Entry 3RN2 (X-ray diffraction, 2.55 A resolution); this record covers chains A and L of the 4 polymer chains in the assembly.

# Chain A
Molecule: Interferon-inducible protein AIM2
Organism: Homo sapiens
UniProtKB: O14862 (AIM2_HUMAN); residue numbers follow UniProt; this construct covers 144-343
Chain sequence (208 residues; row label = number of the first residue in the row):
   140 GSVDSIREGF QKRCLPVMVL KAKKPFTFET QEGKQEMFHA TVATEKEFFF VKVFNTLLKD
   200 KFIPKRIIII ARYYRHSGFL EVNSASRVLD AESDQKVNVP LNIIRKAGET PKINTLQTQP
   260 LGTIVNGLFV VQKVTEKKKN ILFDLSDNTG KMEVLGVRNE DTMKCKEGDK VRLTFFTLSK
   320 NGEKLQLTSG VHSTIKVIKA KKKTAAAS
Disordered / not traced: 140-146, 341-347
Sequence notes: expression tag (140-143, 344-347)
Swiss-Prot annotation at these positions:
  - mutagenesis: Glu147 (E147A: Strongly reduced ability to homooligomerize upon double-stranded DNA (dsDNA)-binding), Lys160 (K160A: Impairs DNA binding; when associated with A-160; A-K162; A-163; A-198; A-204. Impairs DNA binding; when associated with A-160; A-162; A-163; A-198; A-204; A-244; A-251; A-309; A-311 ...), Lys162 (K162A: Impairs DNA binding; when associated with A-160; A-162; A-163; A-198; A-204. Impairs DNA binding; when associated with A-160; A-162; A-163; A-198; A-204; A-244; A-251; A-309; A-311 ...), Lys163 (K163A: Impairs DNA binding; when associated with A-160; A-162; A-163; A-198; A-204. Impairs DNA binding; when associated with A-160; A-162; A-163; A-198; A-204; A-244; A-251; A-309; A-311 ...), Phe165 (F165A: Impairs DNA binding), Phe167 (F167A: Strongly reduced ability to homooligomerize upon double-stranded DNA (dsDNA)-binding), Lys173 (K173A: Impaired double-stranded DNA (dsDNA)-binding, preventing homooligomerization), Lys198 (K198A: Impairs DNA binding; when associated with A-160; A-162; A-163; A-198; A-204. Impairs DNA binding; when associated with A-160; A-162; A-163; A-198; A-204; A-244; A-251; A-309; A-311 ...), Lys204 (K204A: Impairs DNA binding; when associated with A-160; A-162; A-163; A-198; A-204. Impairs DNA binding; when associated with A-160; A-162; A-163; A-198; A-204; A-244; A-251; A-309; A-311 ...), Arg244 (R244A: Impairs DNA binding; when associated with A-160; A-162; A-163; A-198; A-204. Impairs DNA binding; when associated with A-160; A-162; A-163; A-198; A-204; A-244; A-251; A-309; A-311 ...), Lys251 (K251A: Impairs DNA binding; when associated with A-160; A-162; A-163; A-198; A-204. Impairs DNA binding; when associated with A-160; A-162; A-163; A-198; A-204; A-244; A-251; A-309; A-311 ...), Gln258 (Q258A: Impaired double-stranded DNA (dsDNA)-binding, preventing homooligomerization), 5 further mutagenesis entries in UniProt
From the paper describing this entry:
  - binding site for the 20-nt DNA strand (chain L): Lys162, Lys163, Lys198, Arg244, Lys251, Lys335
  - binding site for the 20-nt DNA strand: Lys160, Lys204, Gly247, Thr249, Arg311, Ile337
  - mutagenesis - F165A, K204A, K251A, K309A: decreased binding to DNA
  - mutagenesis - K198A, K276A/K277A/K278A, R311A: unchanged binding to DNA

# Chain L
Molecule: 20-nt DNA strand
Sequence (20 nucleotides; numbered 1 to 20; the number before each row is that of its first residue):
     1 CCATCAAAGA TCTTTGATGG

# How chain A and chain L interact
Pairs across the interface - 7 pairs, chain A then chain L:
  Lys162(A) - DT15(L)  salt bridge to the phosphate
  Lys163(A) - DT15(L)  salt bridge to the phosphate
  Lys198(A) - DG16(L)  salt bridge to the phosphate
  Arg244(A) - DA7(L)  salt bridge to the phosphate
  Lys251(A) - DA6(L)  salt bridge to the phosphate
  Asn287(A) - DC5(L)  hydrogen bond to the phosphate
  Lys335(A) - DT14(L)  salt bridge to the phosphate
Other interface residues (no listed pair), chain L (7 interface residues in all): DT13

# Overview
The chain A/chain L interface involves 7 residues from each chain, with 1 hydrogen bond and 6 salt bridges.
Polar pairs include Asn287(A)-DC5(L), Lys162(A)-DT15(L) and Lys163(A)-DT15(L). The paper reports a binding
site for the 20-nt DNA strand (chain L) at Lys162(A), Lys163(A) and Lys198(A) among others; F165A, K204A and
K251A of chain A, among others, reduce binding to DNA; 7 substitutions were tested in all.
Here chain A is Interferon-inducible protein AIM2 (Homo sapiens) and chain L is a 20-nt DNA strand. Entry 3RN2
(Structural Basis of Cytosolic DNA Recognition by Innate Immune Receptors) was determined by X-ray diffraction
(same publication as 3RLN, 3RLO, 3RN5 and 3RNU).
